PDB entry 4C3H | X-ray diffraction, 3.27 A resolution | chains B and C of the 14 polymer chains in the assembly

# Chain B
Name: DNA-directed RNA polymerase I subunit RPA135
Source organism: Saccharomyces cerevisiae
Notes: EC 2.7.7.6
UniProtKB: P22138 (RPA2_YEAST); numbering as in UniProt (aligned over 1-1203)
Sequence (1203 residues; each row starts with the number of its first residue):
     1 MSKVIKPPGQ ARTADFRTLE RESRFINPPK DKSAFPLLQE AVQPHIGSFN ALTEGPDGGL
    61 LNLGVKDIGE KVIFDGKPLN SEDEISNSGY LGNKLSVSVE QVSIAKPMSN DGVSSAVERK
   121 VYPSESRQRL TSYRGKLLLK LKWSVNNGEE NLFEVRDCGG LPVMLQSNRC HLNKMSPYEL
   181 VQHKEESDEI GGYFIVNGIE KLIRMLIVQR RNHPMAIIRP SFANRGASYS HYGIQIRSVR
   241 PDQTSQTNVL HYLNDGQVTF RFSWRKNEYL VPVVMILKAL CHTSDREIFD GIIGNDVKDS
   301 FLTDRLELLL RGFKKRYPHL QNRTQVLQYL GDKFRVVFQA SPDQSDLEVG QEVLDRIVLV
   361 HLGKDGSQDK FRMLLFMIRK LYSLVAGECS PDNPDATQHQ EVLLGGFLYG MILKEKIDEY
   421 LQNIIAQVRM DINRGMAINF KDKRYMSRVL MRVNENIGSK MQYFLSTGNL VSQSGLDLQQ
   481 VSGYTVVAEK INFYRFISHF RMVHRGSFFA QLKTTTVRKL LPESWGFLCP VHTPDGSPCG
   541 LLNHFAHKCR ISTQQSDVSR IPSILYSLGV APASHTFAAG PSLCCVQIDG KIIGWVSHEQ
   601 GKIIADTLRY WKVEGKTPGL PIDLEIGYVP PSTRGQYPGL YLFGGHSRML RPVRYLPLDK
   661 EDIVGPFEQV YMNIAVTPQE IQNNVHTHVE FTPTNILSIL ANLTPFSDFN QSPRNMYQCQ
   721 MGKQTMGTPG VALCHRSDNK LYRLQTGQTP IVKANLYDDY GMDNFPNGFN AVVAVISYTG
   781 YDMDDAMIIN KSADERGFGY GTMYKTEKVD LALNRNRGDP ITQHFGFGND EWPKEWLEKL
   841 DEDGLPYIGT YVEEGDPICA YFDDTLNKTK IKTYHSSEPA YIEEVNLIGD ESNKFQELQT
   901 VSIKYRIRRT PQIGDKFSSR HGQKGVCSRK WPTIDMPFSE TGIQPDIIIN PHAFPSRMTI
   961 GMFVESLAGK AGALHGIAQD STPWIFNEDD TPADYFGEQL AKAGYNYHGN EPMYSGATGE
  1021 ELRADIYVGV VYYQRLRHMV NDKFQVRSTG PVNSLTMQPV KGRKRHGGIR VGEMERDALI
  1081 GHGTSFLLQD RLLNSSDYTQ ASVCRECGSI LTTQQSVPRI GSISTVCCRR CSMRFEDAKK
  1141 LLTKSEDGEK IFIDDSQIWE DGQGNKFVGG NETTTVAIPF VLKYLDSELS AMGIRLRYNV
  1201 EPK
Unresolved in the structure: 1-11, 83, 112-114, 814-818, 1141-1147
Metal / ion sites: Zn2+: Cys1104, Cys1107, Cys1128, Cys1131
UniProt features mapped onto this chain:
  - zinc finger: Cys1104 to Cys1131 (C4-type)
  - modified residue: Ser2 (N-acetylserine), Ser81 (Phosphoserine), Ser1156 (Phosphoserine)
  - mutagenesis: Cys1104 (C1104A: No effect; when associated with A-1107; A-1128 and A-1131), Cys1107 (C1107A: Lethal. Abolishes recruitment of RPA1 to Pol I. No effect; when associated with A-1104; A-1128 and A-1131), Cys1127 (C1127R: Responsible of suppression of RPA190-5 and RPA190-1 mutations), Cys1128 (C1128A: No effect; when associated with A-1104; A-1107 and A-1131), Cys1131 (C1131A: No effect; when associated with A-1104; A-1107 and A-1128)

# Chain C
Name: DNA-directed RNA polymerases I and III subunit RPAC1
Source organism: Saccharomyces cerevisiae
UniProtKB: P07703 (RPAC1_YEAST); residues 1-335 here = UniProt positions 1-335
Sequence (335 residues; row label = number of the first residue in the row):
     1 MSNIVGIEYN RVTNTTSTDF PGFSKDAENE WNVEKFKKDF EVNISSLDAR EANFDLINID
    61 TSIANAFRRI MISEVPSVAA EYVYFFNNTS VIQDEVLAHR IGLVPLKVDP DMLTWVDSNL
   121 PDDEKFTDEN TIVLSLNVKC TRNPDAPKGS TDPKELYNNA HVYARDLKFE PQGRQSTTFA
   181 DCPVVPADPD ILLAKLRPGQ EISLKAHCIL GIGGDHAKFS PVSTASYRLL PQINILQPIK
   241 GESARRFQKC FPPGVIGIDE GSDEAYVKDA RKDTVSREVL RYEEFADKVK LGRVRNHFIF
   301 NVESAGAMTP EEIFFKSVRI LKNKAEYLKN CPITQ
Unresolved in the structure: 1-29, 148-149
UniProt features mapped onto this chain:
  - modified residue: Ser2 (N-acetylserine), Ser17 (Phosphoserine)

# How chain B and chain C interact
Pairs across the interface (58):
  Asn27(B) - Ser150(C)
  Arg743(B) - Gln93(C)
  Gln745(B) - Gln93(C)  hydrogen bond
  Gln745(B) - Val96(C)
  Lys791(B) - Gly214(C)  hydrogen bond (side chain-backbone)
  Lys791(B) - Asp215(C)  hydrogen bond (side chain-backbone)
  Ser792(B) - Ala217(C)
  Glu795(B) - His99(C)  hydrogen bond (backbone-side chain)
  Glu795(B) - Asp215(C)
  Glu795(B) - His216(C)  salt bridge
  Glu795(B) - Ala217(C)
  Arg796(B) - His99(C)
  Arg796(B) - Leu103(C)
  Arg796(B) - Ala217(C)
  Gly797(B) - His99(C)
  Tyr800(B) - Glu95(C)
  Tyr800(B) - Val96(C)  hydrophobic
  Thr802(B) - Gln93(C)
  Thr802(B) - Glu95(C)
  Tyr804(B) - Gln93(C)
  Arg906(B) - Gln93(C)
  Arg906(B) - Glu95(C)  salt bridge
  Arg908(B) - Glu95(C)
  Thr933(B) - Ile72(C)
  Ile934(B) - Arg68(C)  hydrogen bond (backbone-side chain)
  Ile934(B) - Arg69(C)
  Ile934(B) - Ile72(C)  hydrophobic
  Ile934(B) - Ser73(C)
  Asp935(B) - Arg69(C)  salt bridge
  Phe938(B) - Arg68(C)
  Phe938(B) - Ser226(C)
  Phe938(B) - Tyr227(C)
  Glu940(B) - Arg228(C)
  Glu940(B) - Thr274(C)
  Glu940(B) - Arg293(C)  salt bridge
  Gly942(B) - Thr224(C)  hydrogen bond (backbone-side chain)
  Gly942(B) - Ser226(C)
  Ala1001(B) - Glu278(C)
  Gly1004(B) - Thr274(C)
  Gly1004(B) - Ser276(C)  hydrogen bond (backbone-side chain)
  Tyr1005(B) - Ser276(C)
  Asn1006(B) - Ser276(C)  hydrogen bond (side chain-backbone)
  Tyr1007(B) - Arg281(C)
  Pro1012(B) - Val275(C)
  Tyr1014(B) - Arg228(C)
  Tyr1014(B) - Leu229(C)  hydrogen bond (side chain-backbone)
  Tyr1014(B) - Arg293(C)  hydrogen bond
  Gly1016(B) - Asn65(C)  hydrogen bond (backbone-side chain)
  Gly1016(B) - Arg68(C)  hydrogen bond (backbone-side chain)
  Gly1016(B) - Arg69(C)  hydrogen bond (backbone-side chain)
  Ala1017(B) - Asn65(C)  hydrogen bond (backbone-side chain)
  Thr1018(B) - Asn65(C)
  Gly1019(B) - Asn65(C)
  Gly1019(B) - Tyr227(C)  hydrogen bond (backbone-side chain)
  Glu1020(B) - Thr61(C)  hydrogen bond
  Glu1020(B) - Arg295(C)  salt bridge
  Glu1021(B) - Arg293(C)  salt bridge
  Asp1025(B) - Arg277(C)  salt bridge
Also at the interface, not in a pair above, chain B (39 interface residues in all): Tyr881, Glu883, Ser939, Gln944, His1008, Ser1015
Also at the interface, not in a pair above, chain C (30 interface residues in all): Ser62

# Summary
39 residues of chain B face 30 of chain C across their interface; the contacts include 16 hydrogen bonds and 7
salt bridges. Among the polar pairs are Glu795(B)-His216(C), Arg906(B)-Glu95(C) and Asp935(B)-Arg69(C).
Curated annotation (UniProt) lists 5 mutagenesis sites on chain B.
Chain B is DNA-directed RNA polymerase I subunit RPA135 and chain C is DNA-directed RNA polymerases I and III
subunit RPAC1, both from Saccharomyces cerevisiae; the structure, Structure of 14-subunit RNA polymerase I at
3.27 A resolution, crystal form C2-93, was determined by X-ray diffraction together with 4C3I and 4C3J from
the same study.
